Entry 1V7Z (X-ray diffraction, 1.60 A resolution); this record covers chains A and B of the 6 polymer chains in the assembly.

== Chain A (and B) ==
Molecule: creatinine amidohydrolase
From: Pseudomonas sp
Notes: EC 3.5.2.10; chain B of this document is another copy of the same molecule, construct and numbering; everything in this record applies to it too
UniProt: Q52548 (Q52548_PSESP); residue numbers follow UniProt; this construct covers 1-260
Chain sequence (260 residues; numbered 1 to 260; the number before each row is that of its first residue):
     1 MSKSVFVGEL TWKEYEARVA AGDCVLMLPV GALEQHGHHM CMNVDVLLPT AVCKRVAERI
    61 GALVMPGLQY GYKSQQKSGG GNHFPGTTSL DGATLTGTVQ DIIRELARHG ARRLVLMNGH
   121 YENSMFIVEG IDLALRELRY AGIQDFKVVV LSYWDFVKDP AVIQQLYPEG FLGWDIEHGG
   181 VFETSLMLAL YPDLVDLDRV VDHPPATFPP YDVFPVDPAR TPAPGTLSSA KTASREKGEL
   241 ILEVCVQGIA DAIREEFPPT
Disordered / not traced: 1-2, 260
Metal / ion sites: Mn2+: Glu34, Asp45, His120 (together with creatine); Zn2+: His36, Asp45, Glu183 (together with creatine)
Ligand contacts: creatine (CRN; N-[(E)-amino(imino)methyl]-N-methylglycine): Glu34, His36, Asp45, Ser78, Gly79, Gly119, His120, Tyr121, Glu122, Trp154, Trp174, Asp175, Glu177, His178, Glu183

== Interface between chain A and chain B ==
Contacting residue pairs (74; chain A residue first):
  Tyr72(A) - Met125(B)  hydrophobic
  Tyr72(A) - Val128(B)
  Tyr72(A) - Glu129(B)  hydrogen bond
  Lys73(A) - Glu129(B)  salt bridge
  Lys73(A) - Asp132(B)  salt bridge
  Lys73(A) - Leu133(B)
  Lys73(A) - Arg136(B)
  Gln75(A) - Val128(B)
  Asp91(A) - Glu129(B)
  Asp91(A) - Leu133(B)
  Asp91(A) - Arg136(B)  salt bridge
  Gly92(A) - Glu129(B)  hydrogen bond (backbone-side chain)
  Met125(A) - Tyr72(B)  hydrophobic
  Met125(A) - Met125(B)  hydrophobic
  Met125(A) - Phe126(B)
  Phe126(A) - Met125(B)
  Phe126(A) - Phe126(B)  hydrophobic
  Val128(A) - Tyr72(B)
  Val128(A) - Gln75(B)
  Glu129(A) - Tyr72(B)  hydrogen bond
  Glu129(A) - Lys73(B)  salt bridge
  Glu129(A) - Asp91(B)
  Glu129(A) - Gly92(B)  hydrogen bond (side chain-backbone)
  Ile131(A) - Phe214(B)  hydrophobic
  Asp132(A) - Lys73(B)  salt bridge
  Leu133(A) - Asp91(B)
  Leu135(A) - Phe214(B)  hydrophobic
  Leu135(A) - Pro215(B)
  Arg136(A) - Lys73(B)
  Arg136(A) - Asp91(B)  salt bridge
  Phe146(A) - Pro215(B)
  Lys147(A) - Val213(B)
  Lys147(A) - Phe214(B)
  Val148(A) - Asp212(B)
  Val148(A) - Val213(B)
  Val148(A) - Phe214(B)  hydrogen bond (backbone-backbone)
  Val149(A) - Tyr211(B)  hydrophobic
  Val149(A) - Asp212(B)
  Val150(A) - Tyr211(B)
  Val150(A) - Asp212(B)  hydrogen bond (backbone-backbone)
  Val150(A) - Phe214(B)  hydrophobic
  Leu151(A) - Pro210(B)
  Leu151(A) - Tyr211(B)  hydrophobic
  Asp155(A) - Pro210(B)
  Phe156(A) - Pro210(B)
  Phe156(A) - Tyr211(B)  hydrophobic
  Pro210(A) - Leu151(B)
  Pro210(A) - Asp155(B)
  Pro210(A) - Phe156(B)
  Pro210(A) - Lys158(B)
  Tyr211(A) - Val149(B)  hydrophobic
  Tyr211(A) - Val150(B)
  Tyr211(A) - Leu151(B)  hydrophobic
  Tyr211(A) - Phe156(B)  hydrophobic
  Tyr211(A) - Ala252(B)  hydrophobic
  Tyr211(A) - Glu256(B)  hydrogen bond
  Asp212(A) - Val148(B)
  Asp212(A) - Val149(B)
  Asp212(A) - Val150(B)  hydrogen bond (backbone-backbone)
  Val213(A) - Lys147(B)
  Val213(A) - Val148(B)
  Val213(A) - Glu256(B)
  Phe214(A) - Ile131(B)  hydrophobic
  Phe214(A) - Leu135(B)  hydrophobic
  Phe214(A) - Lys147(B)
  Phe214(A) - Val148(B)  hydrogen bond (backbone-backbone)
  Phe214(A) - Val150(B)  hydrophobic
  Pro215(A) - Leu135(B)
  Pro215(A) - Phe146(B)
  Arg220(A) - Glu256(B)  salt bridge
  Ala252(A) - Tyr211(B)  hydrophobic
  Glu256(A) - Tyr211(B)  hydrogen bond
  Glu256(A) - Val213(B)
  Glu256(A) - Arg220(B)  salt bridge
Other interface residues (no listed pair), chain A (34 interface residues in all): Glu122, Lys158, Glu255
Other interface residues (no listed pair), chain B (35 interface residues in all): Glu122, Phe208, Glu255

== Overview ==
34 residues of chain A and 35 residues of chain B are in contact; the contacts include 10 hydrogen bonds and 8
salt bridges. Polar contacts include Lys73(A)-Glu129(B), Lys73(A)-Asp132(B) and Asp91(A)-Arg136(B). Ligands of
chain A: creatine. Glu34(A), Asp45(A) and His120(A) form the Mn2+ site.
Both chains are creatinine amidohydrolase (Pseudomonas sp). Entry 1V7Z (creatininase-product complex) was
determined by X-ray diffraction together with 1J2T and 1J2U from the same study.
